Entry 4PKN (X-ray diffraction, 3.66 A resolution); this record covers chains E and T of the 28 polymer chains in the assembly.

[Chain E]
Protein: 60 kDa chaperonin
Source organism: Escherichia coli
UniProtKB: Q548M1 (Q548M1_ECOLX); residues 1-548 here = UniProt positions 1-548
Amino-acid sequence (548 residues; each row starts with the number of its first residue):
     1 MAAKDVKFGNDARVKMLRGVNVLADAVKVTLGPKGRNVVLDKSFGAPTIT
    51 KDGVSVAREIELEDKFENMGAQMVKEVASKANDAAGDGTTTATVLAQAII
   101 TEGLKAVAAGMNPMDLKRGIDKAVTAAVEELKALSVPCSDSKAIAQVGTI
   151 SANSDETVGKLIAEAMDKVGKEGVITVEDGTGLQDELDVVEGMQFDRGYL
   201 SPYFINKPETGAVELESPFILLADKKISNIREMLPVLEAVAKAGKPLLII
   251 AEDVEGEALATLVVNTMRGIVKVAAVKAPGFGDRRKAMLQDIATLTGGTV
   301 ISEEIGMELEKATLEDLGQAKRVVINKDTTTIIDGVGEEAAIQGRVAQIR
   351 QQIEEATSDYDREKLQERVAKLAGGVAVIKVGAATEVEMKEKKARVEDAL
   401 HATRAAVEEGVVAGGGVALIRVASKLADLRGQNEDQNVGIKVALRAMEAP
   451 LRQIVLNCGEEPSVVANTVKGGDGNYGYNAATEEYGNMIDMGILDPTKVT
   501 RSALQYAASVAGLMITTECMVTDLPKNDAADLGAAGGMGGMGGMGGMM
Disordered / not traced: 1, 526-548
Ion coordination: K+: Thr30, Lys51, Thr90 (together with ADP); Mg2+: Asp87 (together with ADP)
Small-molecule neighbours:
  - ADP (adenosine-5'-diphosphate): Thr30, Leu31, Gly32, Pro33, Lys51, Asp87, Gly88, Thr89, Thr90, Thr91, Ile150, Gly414, Gly415, Gly416, Ile454, Tyr478, Asn479, Ala480, Ala481, Ile493, Asp495
  - beryllium trifluoride (BEF): Lys51, Asp52, Gly53, Gly86, Asp87, Gly88, Thr89, Thr90, Ser151, Asp398
What the authors report for this chain:
  - binding site for beryllium trifluoride: Gly88

[Chain T]
Protein: 10 kDa chaperonin
Source organism: Escherichia coli
UniProtKB: Q7BGE6 (Q7BGE6_ECOLX); residue numbers follow UniProt; this construct covers 1-97
Amino-acid sequence (97 residues; each row starts with the number of its first residue):
     1 MNIRPLHDRVIVKRKEVETKSAGGIVLTGSAAAKSTRGEVLAVGNGRILE
    51 NGEVKPLDVKVGDIVIFNDGYGVKSEKIDNEEVLIMSESDILAIVEA

[Interface between chain E and chain T]
Residue-residue contacts - 6 pairs, chain E then chain T:
  Arg231(E) with Lys77(T); Glu82(T), salt bridge
  Gly306(E) with Gly29(T); Ser30(T)
  Met307(E) with Ser30(T)
  Glu308(E) with Ser30(T)

[Summary]
Chain E and chain T each contribute 4 residues to their interface; the contacts include 1 salt bridge. Its one
salt-bridged contact is Arg231(E)-Glu82(T). Chain E binds ADP and beryllium trifluoride. Thr30(E), Lys51(E)
and Thr90(E) form the K+ site. The paper reports a binding site for beryllium trifluoride at Gly88(E).
Here chain E is 60 kDa chaperonin and chain T is 10 kDa chaperonin, both from Escherichia coli. Entry 4PKN
(Crystal structure of the football-shaped GroEL-GroES2-(ADPBeFx)14 complex containing substrate Rubisco) was
determined by X-ray diffraction (same publication as 4PKO).
